6V3E - chains sN1 and j of the 20 polymer chains in the assembly; structure by electron microscopy, 4.40 A resolution (low resolution: residue-level contacts below are approximate; hydrogen-bond / salt-bridge calls are withheld).

[Chain sN1]
Molecule: 16s Ribosomal RNA
From: Acinetobacter baumannii
Sequence (1544 nucleotides; each row starts with the number of its first residue):
     1 UUUAACUGAAGAGUUUGAUCAUGGCUCAGAUUGAACGCUGGCGGCAGGCU
    51 UAACACAUGCAAGUCGAGCGGGGGAAGGUAGCUUGCUACCGGACCUAGCG
   101 GCGGACGGGUGAGUAAUGCUUAGGAAUCUGCCUAUUAGUGGGGGACAACA
   151 UCUCGAAAGGGAUGCUAAUACCGCAUACGUCCUACGGGAGAAAGCAGGGG
   201 AUCUUCGGACCUUGCGCUAAUAGAUGAGCCUAAGUCGGAUUAGCUAGUUG
   251 GUGGGGUAAAGGCCUACCAAGGCGACGAUCUGUAGCGGGUCUGAGAGGAU
   301 GAUCCGCCACACUGGGACUGAGACACGGCCCAGACUCCUACGGGAGGCAG
   351 CAGUGGGGAAUAUUGGACAAUGGGGGGAACCCUGAUCCAGCCAUGCCGCG
   401 UGUGUGAAGAAGGCCUUAUGGUUGUAAAGCACUUUAAGCGAGGAGGAGGC
   451 UACUCUAGUUAAUACCUAGGGAUAGUGGACGUUACUCGCAGAAUAAGCAC
   501 CGGCUAACUCUGUGCCAGCAGCCGCGGUAAUACAGAGGGUGCGAGCGUUA
   551 AUCGGAUUUACUGGGCGUAAAGCGUGCGUAGGCGGCUUAUUAAGUCGGAU
   601 GUGAAAUCCCCGAGCUUAACUUGGGAAUUGCAUUCGAUACUGGUGAGCUA
   651 GAGUAUGGGAGAGGAUGGUAGAAUUCCAGGUGUAGCGGUGAAAUGCGUAG
   701 AGAUCUGGAGGAAUACCGAUGGCGAAGGCAGCCAUCUGGCCUAAUACUGA
   751 CGCUGAGGUACGAAAGCAUGGGGAGCAAACAGGAUUAGAUACCCUGGUAG
   801 UCCAUGCCGUAAACGAUGUCUACUAGCCGUUGGGGCCUUUGAGGCUUUAG
   851 UGGCGCAGCUAACGCGAUAAGUAGACCGCCUGGGGAGUACGGUCGCAAGA
   901 CUAAAACUCAAAUGAAUUGACGGGGGCCCGCACAAGCGGUGGAGCAUGUG
   951 GUUUAAUUCGAUGXAACGCGAAGAACCUUACCUGGCCUUGACAUACUAGA
  1001 AACUUUCCAGAGAUGGAUUGGUGCCUUCGGGAAUCUAGAUACAGGUGCUG
  1051 CAUGGCUGUCGUCAGCUCGUGUCGUGAGAUGUUGGGUUAAGUCCCGCAAC
  1101 GAGCGCAACCCUUUUCCUUACUUGCCAGCAUUUCGGAUGGGAACUUUAAG
  1151 GAUACUGCCAGUGACAAACUGGAGGAAGGCGGGGACGACGUCAAGUCAUC
  1201 AUGGCCCUUACGGCCAGGGCUACACACGUGCUACAAUGGUCGGUACAAAG
  1251 GGUUGCUACACAGCGAUGUGAUGCUAAUCUCAAAAAGCCGAUCGUAGUCC
  1301 GGAUUGGAGUCUGCAACUCGACUCCAUGAAGUCGGAAUCGCUAGUAAUCG
  1351 CGGAUCAGAAUGCCGCGGUGAAUACGUUCCCGGGCCUUGUACACACCGCC
  1401 CGUCACACCAUGGGAGUUUGUUGCACCAGAAGUAGCUAGCCUAACUGCAA
  1451 AGAGGGCGGUUACCACGGUGUGGCCGAUGACUGGGGUGAAGUCGUAACAA
  1501 GGUAGCCGUAGGGGAACCUGCGGCUGGAUCACCUCCUUAACGAA
Not modelled in the structure: 1-2, 1531-1544
Modified positions: PSU (pseudouridine-5'-monophosphate) at position 513, 7MG (7N-methyl-8-hydroguanosine-5'-monophosphate) at position 524, 2MG (2N-methylguanosine-5'-monophosphate) at position 963, 5MC (5-methylcytidine-5'-monophosphate) at position 964, 2MG (2N-methylguanosine-5'-monophosphate) at position 1204, 4OC (4n,o2'-methylcytidine-5'-monophosphate) at position 1399, UR3 (3-methyluridine-5'-monophoshate) at position 1495, MA6 (6N-dimethyladenosine-5'-monophoshate) at position 1515, MA6 (6N-dimethyladenosine-5'-monophoshate) at position 1516
Covalently attached groups: covalent link PSU_513/A530

[Chain j]
Protein: 30S ribosomal protein S10
From: Acinetobacter sp. ANC 5600
UniProtKB: A0A1T1GZ10 (A0A1T1GZ10_9GAMM); residues 1-103 here = UniProt positions 1-103
Amino-acid sequence (103 residues; row label = number of the first residue in the row):
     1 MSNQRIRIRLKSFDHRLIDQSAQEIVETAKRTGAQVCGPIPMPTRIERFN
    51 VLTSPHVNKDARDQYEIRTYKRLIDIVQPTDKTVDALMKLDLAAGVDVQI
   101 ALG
Not modelled in the structure: 1-2, 103

[How chain sN1 and chain j interact]
Pairs across the interface - 64 pairs, chain sN1 then chain j:
  G960(sN1) with His-56(j); Val-57(j)
  A961(sN1) with His-56(j); Val-57(j)
  C969(sN1) with Val-57(j); Lys-59(j)
  G970(sN1) with Pro-55(j); Lys-59(j)
  A971(sN1) with Leu-52(j)
  A972(sN1) with Arg-62(j)
  C1056(sN1) with Thr-53(j)
  U1057(sN1) with Thr-53(j); Ser-54(j); Asn-58(j); Ala-61(j)
  G1058(sN1) with Asn-58(j); Ala-61(j)
  A1120(sN1) with Cys-37(j); Gly-38(j); Pro-39(j); Ile-40(j); Pro-41(j)
  C1121(sN1) with Cys-37(j); Ile-40(j)
  U1122(sN1) with Arg-7(j); Cys-37(j); Ile-40(j); Met-42(j); Leu-73(j)
  U1123(sN1) with Arg-7(j); Arg-9(j); Met-42(j); Lys-71(j); Leu-73(j)
  U1147(sN1) with Pro-41(j); Met-42(j); Pro-43(j)
  A1148(sN1) with Pro-41(j); Met-42(j); Thr-44(j); Arg-72(j)
  A1149(sN1) with His-15(j); Asp-19(j); Tyr-70(j); Arg-72(j)
  G1150(sN1) with His-15(j)
  G1195(sN1) with His-56(j)
  U1196(sN1) with His-56(j)
  U1199(sN1) with Pro-55(j)
  G1250(sN1) with Ile-46(j)
  G1251(sN1) with Arg-45(j); Glu-47(j)
  G1252(sN1) with Arg-45(j)
  A1276(sN1) with Lys-11(j); Lys-71(j)
  A1277(sN1) with Met-42(j); Pro-43(j); Lys-71(j)
  U1278(sN1) with Arg-9(j)
  C1363(sN1) with Arg-62(j)
  C1364(sN1) with Asn-50(j); Arg-62(j); Gln-64(j)
  G1365(sN1) with Gln-64(j)
Other interface residues (no listed pair), chain sN1 (33 interface residues in all): A966, G1055, C1111, U1112
Other interface residues (no listed pair), chain j (34 interface residues in all): Arg-5, Arg-68

[Overview]
The interface between chain sN1 and chain j involves 33 residues on one side and 34 on the other.
Here chain sN1 is 16s Ribosomal RNA (Acinetobacter baumannii) and chain j is 30S ribosomal protein S10
(Acinetobacter sp. ANC 5600). Entry 6V3E (Cryo-EM structure of the Acinetobacter baumannii Ribosome: 30S
subunit) was determined by electron microscopy.
